1CS8 - chain A; structure by X-ray diffraction, 1.80 A resolution.

Chain A:
Protein: Human procathepsin L
Source organism: Homo sapiens
Notes: EC 3.4.22.15
UniProt: P07711 (CATL_HUMAN); residues 1-220 here correspond to UniProt positions 114-333 (UniProt number = residue number + 113)
Amino-acid sequence (316 residues; each row starts with the number of its first residue):
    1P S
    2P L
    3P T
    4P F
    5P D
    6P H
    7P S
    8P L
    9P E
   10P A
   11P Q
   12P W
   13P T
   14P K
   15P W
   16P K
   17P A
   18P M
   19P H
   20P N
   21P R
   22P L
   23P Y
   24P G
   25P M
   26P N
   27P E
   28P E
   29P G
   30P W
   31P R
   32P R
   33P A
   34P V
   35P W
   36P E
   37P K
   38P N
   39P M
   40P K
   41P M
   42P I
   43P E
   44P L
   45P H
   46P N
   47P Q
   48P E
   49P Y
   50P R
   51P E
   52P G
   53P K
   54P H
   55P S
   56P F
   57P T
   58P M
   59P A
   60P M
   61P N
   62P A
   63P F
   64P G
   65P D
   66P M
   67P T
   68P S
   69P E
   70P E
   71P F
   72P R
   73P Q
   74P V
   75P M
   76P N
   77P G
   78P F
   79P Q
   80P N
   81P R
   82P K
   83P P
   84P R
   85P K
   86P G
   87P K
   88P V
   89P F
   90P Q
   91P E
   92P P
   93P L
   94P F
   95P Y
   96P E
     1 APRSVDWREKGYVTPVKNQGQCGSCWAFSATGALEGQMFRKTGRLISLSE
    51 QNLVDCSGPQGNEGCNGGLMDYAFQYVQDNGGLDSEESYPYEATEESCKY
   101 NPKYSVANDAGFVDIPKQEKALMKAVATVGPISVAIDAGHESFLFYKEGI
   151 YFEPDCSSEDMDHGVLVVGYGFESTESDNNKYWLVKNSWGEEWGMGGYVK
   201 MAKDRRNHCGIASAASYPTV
Cystine bridges: Cys22-Cys65, Cys56-Cys98, Cys156-Cys209
Modified residues: Cys25 (cysteinesulfonic acid; OCS)
Construct notes: modified residue (25); engineered mutation Ala110 (Thr223 in P07711)
Curated features (UniProtKB/Swiss-Prot):
  - active site: Cys25, His163, Asn187
  - binding site (Zn(2+)): Glu9, Glu50, Asp71, Glu86, Glu92, Glu96, Asp114, Asp137, His140, Asp160, Asp162
  - site (Cleavage): Phe89P, Gln90P, Gln90P, Glu91P, Tyr95P, Glu96P, Ala1, Glu96P
  - glycosylation: Asn108 (N-linked (GlcNAc...) asparagine)

Overview:
UniProt lists 3 active-site residues and 11 Zn2+-binding residues.
Chain A is Human procathepsin L (Homo sapiens); the structure, Crystal structure of procathepsin L, was
determined by X-ray diffraction, deposited together with 1CJL.
